PDB entry 7YFG | electron microscopy, 3.60 A resolution | chains B and D of the 4 polymer chains in the assembly

== Chain B (and D) ==
Protein: Glutamate receptor ionotropic, NMDA 2C
Organism: Rattus norvegicus
Notes: chain D of this document is another copy of the same molecule, construct and numbering; everything in this record applies to it too
UniProt: Q00961 (NMDE3_RAT); residue numbers follow UniProt; this construct covers 1-800
Sequence (800 residues; each row starts with the number of its first residue):
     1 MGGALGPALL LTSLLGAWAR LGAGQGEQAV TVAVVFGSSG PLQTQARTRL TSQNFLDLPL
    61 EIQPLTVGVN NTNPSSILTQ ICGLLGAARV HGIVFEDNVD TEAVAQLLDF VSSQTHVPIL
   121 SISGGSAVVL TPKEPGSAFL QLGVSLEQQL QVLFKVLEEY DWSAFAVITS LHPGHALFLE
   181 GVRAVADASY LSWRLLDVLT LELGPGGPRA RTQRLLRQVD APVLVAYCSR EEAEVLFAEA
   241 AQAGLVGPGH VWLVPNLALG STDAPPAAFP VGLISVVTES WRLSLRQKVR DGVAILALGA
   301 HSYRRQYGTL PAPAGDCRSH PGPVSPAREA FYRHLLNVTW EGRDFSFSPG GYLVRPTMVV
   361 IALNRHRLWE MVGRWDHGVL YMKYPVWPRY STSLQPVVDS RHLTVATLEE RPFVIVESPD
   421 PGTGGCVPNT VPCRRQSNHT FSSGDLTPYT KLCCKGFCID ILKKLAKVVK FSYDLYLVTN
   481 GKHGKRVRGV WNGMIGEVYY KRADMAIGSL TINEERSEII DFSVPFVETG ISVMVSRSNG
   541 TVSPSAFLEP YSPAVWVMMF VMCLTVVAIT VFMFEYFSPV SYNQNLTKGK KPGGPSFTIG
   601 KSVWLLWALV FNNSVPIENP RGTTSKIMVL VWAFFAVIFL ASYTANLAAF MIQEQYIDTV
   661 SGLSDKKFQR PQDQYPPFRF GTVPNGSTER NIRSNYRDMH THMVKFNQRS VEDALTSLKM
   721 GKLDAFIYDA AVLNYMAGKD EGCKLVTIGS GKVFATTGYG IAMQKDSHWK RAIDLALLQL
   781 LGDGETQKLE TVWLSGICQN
Not modelled in the structure: 1-28, 539-657, 800 (chain D: 1-28, 538-657)
Curated features (UniProtKB/Swiss-Prot):
  - region: Lys-601 to Pro-620 (Pore-forming)
  - binding site (L-glutamate): Ser-509, Thr-511, Arg-516, Ser-687, Thr-688, Asp-729
  - site: Asn-612 (Functional determinant of NMDA receptors)
  - glycosylation (N-linked (GlcNAc...) asparagine): Asn-70, Asn-73, Asn-337, Asn-438, Asn-539, Asn-685
  - mutagenesis: Pro-550 (P550R: Changed NMDA glutamate receptor activity characterized by increased glutamate and glycine potency)
Disulfide bonds: Cys-426/Cys-453, Cys-433/Cys-454
Covalent attachments: N-acetylglucosamine (NAG) linked to Asn-70, Asn-337, Asn-438, Asn-685
Small-molecule neighbours: glutamic acid (GLU): His-483, Ser-509, Leu-510, Thr-511, Arg-516, Gly-686, Ser-687, Thr-688, Tyr-728, Asp-729, Tyr-759
From the paper describing this entry:
  - self-association interface (contacts with another copy of this molecule); pairs are residue here / residue on that copy: Arg-211/Asp-220 (salt bridge), Arg-214/Asp-220 (salt bridge)
  - post-translational modification sites: Asn-685

== Chain B / chain D interface ==
Contacting residue pairs (8):
  Glu-202(B) / Gln-218(D)  hydrogen bond
  Pro-208(B) / Gln-218(D)
  Ala-210(B) / Gln-218(D)  hydrogen bond (backbone-side chain)
  Arg-211(B) / Arg-217(D)
  Arg-211(B) / Gln-218(D)
  Arg-211(B) / Asp-220(D)  salt bridge
  Arg-214(B) / Asp-197(D)  salt bridge
  Arg-214(B) / Asp-220(D)  salt bridge
Other interface residues (no listed pair), chain B (7 interface residues in all): Arg-209, Gln-218
Other interface residues (no listed pair), chain D (6 interface residues in all): Arg-194, Leu-196
From the paper, about this interface:
  - residue pairs: Asp-220(D)/Arg-211(B) (salt bridge), Asp-220(D)/Arg-214(B) (salt bridge)

== Summary ==
7 residues of chain B face 6 of chain D across their interface, with 2 hydrogen bonds and 3 salt bridges.
Polar contacts include Arg-211(B)/Asp-220(D), Arg-214(B)/Asp-197(D) and Arg-214(B)/Asp-220(D). The authors
report salt bridges between Asp-220(D) and Arg-211(B) and Asp-220(D) and Arg-214(B). The paper reports a
modification site at Asn-685(B); a self-association interface involving Arg-211(B), Arg-214(B) and Asp-220(B).
Chain B and chain D are both Glutamate receptor ionotropic, NMDA 2C (Rattus norvegicus); the structure,
Structure of the Rat GluN1-GluN2C NMDA receptor in complex with glycine and glutamate (major class in ..., was
determined by electron microscopy, deposited together with 7YFF, 7YFH, 7YFI, 7YFL, 7YFM, 7YFO, 7YFR and 8HDK.
